Entry 6NIJ (electron microscopy, 5.70 A resolution (low resolution: residue-level contacts below are approximate; hydrogen-bond / salt-bridge calls are withheld)); this record covers chains C and F of the 8 polymer chains in the assembly.

[Chain C]
Protein: AMC011 Glycoprotein 120
From: Human immunodeficiency virus 1
Amino-acid sequence (473 residues; each row starts with the number of its first residue; note: 24 numbers in that range are skipped by the numbering (no residue carries them; nothing is unmodelled there); a row labelled like 135A-135R holds insertion residues (135A, then the next letters in order)):
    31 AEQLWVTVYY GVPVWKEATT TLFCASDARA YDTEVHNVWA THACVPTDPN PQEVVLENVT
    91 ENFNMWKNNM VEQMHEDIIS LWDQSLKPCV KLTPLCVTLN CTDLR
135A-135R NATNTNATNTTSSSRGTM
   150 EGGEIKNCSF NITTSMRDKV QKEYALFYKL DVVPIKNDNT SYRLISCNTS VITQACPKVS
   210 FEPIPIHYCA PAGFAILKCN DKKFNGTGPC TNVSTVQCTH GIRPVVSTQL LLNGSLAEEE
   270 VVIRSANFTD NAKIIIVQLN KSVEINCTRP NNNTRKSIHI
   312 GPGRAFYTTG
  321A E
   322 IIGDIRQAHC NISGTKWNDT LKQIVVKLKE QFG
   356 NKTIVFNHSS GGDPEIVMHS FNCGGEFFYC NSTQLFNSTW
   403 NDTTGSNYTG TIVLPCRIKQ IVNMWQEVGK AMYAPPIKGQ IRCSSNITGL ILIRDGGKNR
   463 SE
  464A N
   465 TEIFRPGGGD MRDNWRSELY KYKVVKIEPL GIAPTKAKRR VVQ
Not modelled in the structure: 135A-135R, 403-412
Cystine bridges: Cys54-Cys74, Cys119-Cys205, Cys126-Cys196, Cys131-Cys157, Cys218-Cys247, Cys228-Cys239, Cys296-Cys331, Cys378-Cys445, Cys385-Cys418
Covalently attached groups: N-acetylglucosamine (NAG) linked to Asn156, Asn160, Asn197
What the authors report for this chain:
  - post-translational modification sites: Asn160

[Chain F]
Protein: AMC011 Glycoprotein 41
From: Human immunodeficiency virus 1
Amino-acid sequence (345 residues; numbered 512 to 856; the number before each row is that of its first residue):
   512 AVGIGAVFLG FLGAAGSTMG AASMTLTVQA RLLLSGIVQQ QNNLLRAIEA QQHLLQLTVW
   572 GIKQLQARVL AVERYLKDQQ LLGIWGCSGK LICTTAVPWN TSWSNKSYNQ IWNNMTWMEW
   632 EREIDNYTSL IYTLIEDSQN QQEKNEQELL ELDKWASLWN WFDITKWLWY IKIFIMIVGG
   692 LIGLRIVFTV LSIVNRIRQG YSPLSFQTPL PTPRGPDRPE GIEEEGGERD RDRSDRLVTG
   752 FLALIWVDLR SLCLFSYHRL RDLLLIVTRI VELLGRRGWG VLKYWWNLLQ YWSQELRNSA
   812 VSLLNATAIA VAEGTDRVIE VSQRAFRAIL HVPVRIRQGL ERALV
Not modelled in the structure: 512-517, 558-565, 665-856
Cystine bridges: Cys598-Cys604

[Interface between chain C and chain F]
Contacting residue pairs (114; chain C residue first):
  Gln33(C) - Ala607(F)
  Gln33(C) - Pro609(F)
  Leu34(C) - Val608(F)
  Leu34(C) - Pro609(F)
  Leu34(C) - Trp610(F)
  Trp35(C) - Cys604(F)
  Trp35(C) - Thr605(F)
  Trp35(C) - Thr606(F)
  Trp35(C) - Ala607(F)
  Trp35(C) - Val608(F)
  Val36(C) - Trp610(F)
  Val36(C) - Leu645(F)
  Tyr39(C) - Leu537(F)
  Tyr39(C) - Leu593(F)
  Tyr39(C) - Cys598(F)
  Tyr39(C) - Lys601(F)
  Tyr39(C) - Leu602(F)
  Tyr40(C) - Leu537(F)
  Tyr40(C) - Gln540(F)
  Tyr40(C) - Leu544(F)
  Tyr40(C) - Asp589(F)
  Gly41(C) - Thr536(F)
  Gly41(C) - Leu537(F)
  Gly41(C) - Gln540(F)
  Val42(C) - Trp628(F)
  Pro43(C) - Leu523(F)
  Pro43(C) - Ala525(F)
  Pro43(C) - Gln540(F)
  Pro43(C) - Trp628(F)
  Val44(C) - Trp628(F)
  Val44(C) - Glu632(F)
  Trp45(C) - Leu523(F)
  Trp45(C) - Ala526(F)
  Trp45(C) - Met629(F)
  Lys46(C) - Asp636(F)
  Leu52(C) - Gln575(F)
  Phe53(C) - Gln550(F)
  Phe53(C) - Gln551(F)
  Phe53(C) - Gln575(F)
  Cys54(C) - Trp571(F)
  Glu64(C) - Arg557(F)
  Ala70(C) - Trp571(F)
  Thr71(C) - Trp571(F)
  His72(C) - Arg557(F)
  His72(C) - Leu566(F)
  His72(C) - Gln567(F)
  His72(C) - Thr569(F)
  His72(C) - Trp571(F)
  Ala73(C) - Asn554(F)
  Ala73(C) - Trp571(F)
  Ala73(C) - Gly572(F)
  Cys74(C) - Asn554(F)
  Cys74(C) - Arg557(F)
  Cys74(C) - Trp571(F)
  Val75(C) - Gln550(F)
  Val75(C) - Asn553(F)
  Val75(C) - Asn554(F)
  Pro76(C) - Asn553(F)
  Asp78(C) - Gln550(F)
  Val84(C) - Leu520(F)
  Val84(C) - Gly521(F)
  Val84(C) - Phe522(F)
  Leu86(C) - Leu523(F)
  Leu86(C) - Gly524(F)
  Leu86(C) - Gly527(F)
  Glu87(C) - Gly527(F)
  Asn88(C) - Gly527(F)
  Val89(C) - Ala526(F)
  Asp107(C) - Val570(F)
  Asp107(C) - Lys574(F)
  Ser110(C) - Val570(F)
  Leu111(C) - Val570(F)
  Leu111(C) - Trp571(F)
  Gln114(C) - Thr569(F)
  Gln114(C) - Val570(F)
  Ile215(C) - Trp571(F)
  Tyr217(C) - Trp571(F)
  Pro220(C) - Ala578(F)
  Ala221(C) - Ser546(F)
  Ala221(C) - Ala582(F)
  Ala221(C) - Arg585(F)
  Ala221(C) - Tyr586(F)
  Gly222(C) - Tyr586(F)
  Phe223(C) - Arg585(F)
  Ala224(C) - Leu523(F)
  Thr244(C) - Phe522(F)
  Thr244(C) - Leu523(F)
  Lys490(C) - Arg585(F)
  Ile491(C) - Leu523(F)
  Pro493(C) - Gln540(F)
  Leu494(C) - Leu592(F)
  Ile496(C) - Trp614(F)
  Ile496(C) - Trp631(F)
  Ile496(C) - Glu632(F)
  Ile496(C) - Ile635(F)
  Ile496(C) - Ile642(F)
  Ala497(C) - Met530(F)
  Ala497(C) - Trp623(F)
  Ala497(C) - Trp631(F)
  Pro498(C) - Trp623(F)
  Pro498(C) - Trp631(F)
  Thr499(C) - Trp623(F)
  Ala501(C) - Ala607(F)
  Lys502(C) - Thr605(F)
  Lys502(C) - Ala607(F)
  Arg503(C) - Ala607(F)
  Arg504(C) - Thr605(F)
  Val505(C) - Glu657(F)
  Val506(C) - Glu657(F)
  Val506(C) - Gln658(F)
  Val506(C) - Leu661(F)
  Gln507(C) - Glu657(F)
  Gln507(C) - Leu660(F)
  Gln507(C) - Leu661(F)
Also at the interface, not in a pair above, chain C (62 interface residues in all): Val38, Thr51, Thr77, Gln103, Leu226, Gly495
Also at the interface, not in a pair above, chain F (66 interface residues in all): Ser528, Ala533, Ala541, Trp596, Thr612, Tyr619, Ile622, Ser649

[Summary]
62 residues of chain C face 66 of chain F across their interface. Covalently linked N-acetylglucosamine: at
Asn156(C), Asn160(C) and Asn197(C). From the paper: a modification site at Asn160(C).
Chain C is AMC011 Glycoprotein 120 and chain F is AMC011 Glycoprotein 41, both from Human immunodeficiency
virus 1; the structure, PGT145 Fab in complex with full length AMC011 HIV-1 Env, was determined by electron
microscopy, deposited together with 6OLP.
